8WJO - chains A and B of the 4 polymer chains in the assembly; structure by electron microscopy, 6.04 A resolution (low resolution: residue-level contacts below are approximate; hydrogen-bond / salt-bridge calls are withheld).

# Chain A
Protein: Structural maintenance of chromosomes protein 5
Organism: Saccharomyces cerevisiae S288C
UniProt: Q08204 (SMC5_YEAST); residue numbers follow UniProt; this construct covers 1-1093
Chain sequence (1093 residues; row label = number of the first residue in the row):
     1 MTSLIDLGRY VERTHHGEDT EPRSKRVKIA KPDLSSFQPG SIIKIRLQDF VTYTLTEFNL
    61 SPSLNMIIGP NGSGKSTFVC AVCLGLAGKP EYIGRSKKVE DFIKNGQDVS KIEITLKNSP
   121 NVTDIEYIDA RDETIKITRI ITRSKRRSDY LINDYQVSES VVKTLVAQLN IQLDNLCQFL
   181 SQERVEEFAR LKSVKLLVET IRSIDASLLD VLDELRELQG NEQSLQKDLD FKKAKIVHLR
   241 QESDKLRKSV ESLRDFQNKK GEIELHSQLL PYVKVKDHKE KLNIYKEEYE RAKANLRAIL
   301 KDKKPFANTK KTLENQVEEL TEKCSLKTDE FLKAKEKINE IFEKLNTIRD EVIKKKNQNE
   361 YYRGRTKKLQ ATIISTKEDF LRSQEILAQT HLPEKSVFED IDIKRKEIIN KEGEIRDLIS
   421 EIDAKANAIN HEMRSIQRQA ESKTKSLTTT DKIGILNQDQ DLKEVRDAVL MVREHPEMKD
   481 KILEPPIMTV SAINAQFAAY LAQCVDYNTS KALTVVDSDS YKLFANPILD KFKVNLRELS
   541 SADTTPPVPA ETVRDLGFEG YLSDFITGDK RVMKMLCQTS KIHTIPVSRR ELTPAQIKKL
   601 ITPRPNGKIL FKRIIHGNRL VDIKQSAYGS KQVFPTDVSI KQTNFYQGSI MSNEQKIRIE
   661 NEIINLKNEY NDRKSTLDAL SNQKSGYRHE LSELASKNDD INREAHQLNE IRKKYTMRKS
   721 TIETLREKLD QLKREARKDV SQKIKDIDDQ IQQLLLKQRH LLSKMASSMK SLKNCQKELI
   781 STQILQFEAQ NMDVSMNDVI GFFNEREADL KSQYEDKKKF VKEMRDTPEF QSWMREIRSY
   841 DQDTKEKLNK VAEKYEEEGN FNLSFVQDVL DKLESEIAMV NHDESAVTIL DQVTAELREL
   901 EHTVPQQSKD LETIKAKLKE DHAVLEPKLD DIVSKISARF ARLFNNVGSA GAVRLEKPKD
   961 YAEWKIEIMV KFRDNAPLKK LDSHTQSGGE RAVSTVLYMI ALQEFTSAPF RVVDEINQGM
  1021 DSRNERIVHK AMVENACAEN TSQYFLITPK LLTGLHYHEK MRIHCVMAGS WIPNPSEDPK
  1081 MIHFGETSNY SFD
Disordered / not traced: 1-218, 361-747, 922-1093

# Chain B
Protein: Structural maintenance of chromosomes protein 6
Organism: Saccharomyces cerevisiae S288C
UniProt: Q12749 (SMC6_YEAST); numbering as in UniProt (aligned over 1-1114)
Chain sequence (1114 residues; numbered 1 to 1114; the number before each row is that of its first residue):
     1 MISTTISGKR PIEQVDDELL SLTAQQENEE QQQQRKRRRH QFAPMTQFNS NTLDEDSGFR
    61 SSSDVATADQ DNFLEESPSG YIKKVILRNF MCHEHFELEL GSRLNFIVGN NGSGKSAILT
   121 AITIGLGAKA SETNRGSSLK DLIREGCYSA KIILHLDNSK YGAYQQGIFG NEIIVERIIK
   181 RDGPASFSLR SENGKEISNK KKDIQTVVDY FSVPVSNPMC FLSQDAARSF LTASTSQDKY
   241 SHFMKGTLLQ EITENLLYAS AIHDSAQENM ALHLENLKSL KAEYEDAKKL LRELNQTSDL
   301 NERKMLLQAK SLWIDVAHNT DACKNLENEI SGIQQKVDEV TEKIRNRQEK IERYTSDGTT
   361 IEAQIDAKVI YVNEKDSEHQ NARELLRDVK SRFEKEKSNQ AEAQSNIDQG RKKVDALNKT
   421 IAHLEEELTK EMGGDKDQMR QELEQLEKAN EKLREVNNSL VVSLQDVKNE ERDIQHERES
   481 ELRTISRSIQ NKKVELQNIA KGNDTFLMNF DRNMDRLLRT IEQRKNEFET PAIGPLGSLV
   541 TIRKGFEKWT RSIQRAISSS LNAFVVSNPK DNRLFRDIMR SCGIRSNIPI VTYCLSQFDY
   601 SKGRAHGNYP TIVDALEFSK PEIECLFVDL SRIERIVLIE DKNEARNFLQ RNPVNVNMAL
   661 SLRDRRSGFQ LSGGYRLDTV TYQDKIRLKV NSSSDNGTQY LKDLIEQETK ELQNIRDRYE
   721 EKLSEVRSRL KEIDGRLKST KNEMRKTNFR MTELKMNVGK VVDTGILNSK INERKNQEQA
   781 IASYEAAKEE LGLKIEQIAQ EAQPIKEQYD STKLALVEAQ DELQQLKEDI NSRQSKIQKY
   841 KDDTIYYEDK KKVYLENIKK IEVNVAALKE GIQRQIQNAC AFCSKERIEN VDLPDTQEEI
   901 KRELDKVSRM IQKAEKSLGL SQEEVIALFE KCRNKYKEGQ KKYMEIDEAL NRLHNSLKAR
   961 DQNYKNAEKG TCFDADMDFR ASLKVRKFSG NLSFIKDTKS LEIYILTTND EKARNVDTLS
  1021 GGEKSFSQMA LLLATWKPMR SRIIALDEFD VFMDQVNRKI GTTLIVKKLK DIARTQTIII
  1081 TPQDIGKIAD IDSSGVSIHR MRDPERQNNS NFYN
Disordered / not traced: 1-268, 398-793, 948-1114
UniProt features mapped onto this chain:
  - motif: Arg35 to Arg39 (Nuclear localization signal)
  - binding site (ATP): Gly109 to Ser116

# How chain A and chain B interact
Residue-residue contacts - 11 pairs, chain A then chain B:
  Asp350(A) with Arg387(B)
  Ile353(A) with Arg387(B)
  Asn357(A) with Ser391(B)
  Gln358(A) with Glu394(B)
  Leu870(A) with Arg902(B)
  Glu874(A) with Arg909(B)
  Ile877(A) with Lys906(B)
  Ala878(A) with Lys913(B)
  Asn881(A) with Met910(B); Lys913(B)
  His882(A) with Lys913(B)
Interface residues without a listed pair, chain A (11 interface residues in all): Leu873

# In short
The interface between chain A and chain B involves 11 residues on one side and 8 on the other. From UniProt: 8
ATP-binding residues on chain B.
Chain A is Structural maintenance of chromosomes protein 5 and chain B is Structural maintenance of
chromosomes protein 6, both from Saccharomyces cerevisiae S288C; the structure, Cryo-EM structure of 8-subunit
Smc5/6 arm region, was determined by electron microscopy (same publication as 7YLM, 7YMD, 7YQH, 8HQS, 8I13,
8I21 and 6 further entries).
